PDB entry 4BGK | X-ray diffraction, 2.18 A resolution | chain A

# Chain A
Name: Gamma-butyrobetaine dioxygenase
Source organism: Homo sapiens
Notes: EC 1.14.11.1
UniProtKB: O75936 (BODG_HUMAN); residues 1-387 here = UniProt positions 1-387
Chain sequence (387 residues; row label = number of the first residue in the row):
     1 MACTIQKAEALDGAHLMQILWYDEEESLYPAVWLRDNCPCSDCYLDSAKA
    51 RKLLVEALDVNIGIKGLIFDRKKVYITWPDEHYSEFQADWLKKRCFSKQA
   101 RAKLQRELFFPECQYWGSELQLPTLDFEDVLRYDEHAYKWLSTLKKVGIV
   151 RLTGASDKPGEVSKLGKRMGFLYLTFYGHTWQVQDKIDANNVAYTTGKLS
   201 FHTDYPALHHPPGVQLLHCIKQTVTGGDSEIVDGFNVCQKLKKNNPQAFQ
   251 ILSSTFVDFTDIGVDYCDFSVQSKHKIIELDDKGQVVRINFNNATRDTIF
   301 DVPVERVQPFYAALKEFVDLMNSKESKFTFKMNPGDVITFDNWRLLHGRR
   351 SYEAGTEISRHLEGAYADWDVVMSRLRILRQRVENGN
Unresolved in the structure: 386-387
Ion coordination: Zn2+ site 1: Cys38, Cys40, Cys43, His82; Zn2+ site 2: His202, Asp204, His347 (together with N-oxalylglycine)
Ligand contacts:
  - N-oxalylglycine (OGA): Trp181, Val183, Ala193, Leu199, His202, Asp204, Gln215, Leu217, Ser229, His347, Arg349, Arg360, Leu362
  - RTK (trimethyl(3-oxidanylphosphonoylpropyl)azanium): Tyr177, Trp181, Asn191, Ala193, Tyr194, Thr203, Asp204, Tyr205, Pro206, Asn292, Thr295, Tyr366
UniProt features mapped onto this chain:
  - binding site (Zn(2+)): Cys38, Cys40, Cys43, His82
  - binding site (Fe cation): His202, Asp204, His347
  - modified residue: Ser351 (Phosphoserine)

# Overview
Chain A binds N-oxalylglycine and compound RTK. Cys38, Cys40, Cys43 and His82 form the Zn2+ site 1. The Zn2+
site 2 is built by His202, Asp204 and His347. Curated annotation (UniProt) lists 4 Zn2+-binding residues and 3
Fe cation-binding residues.
Chain A is Gamma-butyrobetaine dioxygenase (Homo sapiens); the structure, Three dimensional structure of human
gamma-butyrobetaine hydroxylase in complex with (3-(Trimethylammonio)propyl)phosphinate, was determined by
X-ray diffraction together with 4BG1, 4BGM, 4BHF, 4BHI and 4C5W from the same study.
